3REL - chains C and D of the 10 polymer chains in the assembly; structure by X-ray diffraction, 2.70 A resolution.

Chain C:
Protein: Histone H2A
Organism: Xenopus laevis
UniProtKB: P06897 (H2A1_XENLA); residues 1-129 here correspond to UniProt positions 2-130 (UniProt number = residue number + 1)
Sequence (129 residues; row label = number of the first residue in the row):
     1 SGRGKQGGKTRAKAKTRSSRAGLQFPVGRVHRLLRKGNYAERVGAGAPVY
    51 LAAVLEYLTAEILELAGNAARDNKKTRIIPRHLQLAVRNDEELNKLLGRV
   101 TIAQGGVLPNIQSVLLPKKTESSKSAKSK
Disordered / not traced: 1-15, 119-129
Construct notes: variant R99 (Gly100 in P06897), S123 (Ala124 in P06897)

Chain D:
Protein: Histone H2B 1.1
Organism: Xenopus laevis
UniProtKB: P02281 (H2B11_XENLA); residues 1-122 here correspond to UniProt positions 5-126 (UniProt number = residue number + 4)
Sequence (122 residues; numbered 1 to 122; the number before each row is that of its first residue):
     1 AKSAPAPKKGSKKAVTKTQKKDGKKRRKTRKESYAIYVYKVLKQVHPDTG
    51 ISSKAMSIMNSFVNDVFERIAGEASRLAHYNKRSTITSREIQTAVRLLLP
   101 GELAKHAVSEGTKAVTKYTSAK
Disordered / not traced: 1-23
Construct notes: variant T29 (Ser33 in P02281)
Bound ions: Mn2+ near V45 (its only coordinating residue here)

Chain C / chain D interface:
Residue-residue contacts (116; chain C residue first):
  R17(C) with Y118(D)
  R20(C) with K117(D); Y118(D); A121(D); K122(D), hydrogen bond (side chain-backbone)
  A21(C) with A114(D); Y118(D), hydrophobic
  Q24(C) with Y37(D); K40(D); V41(D); Q44(D)
  F25(C) with Y34(D), hydrophobic; Y37(D), hydrophobic; V41(D), hydrophobic; V63(D), hydrophobic
  P26(C) with Y37(D)
  R29(C) with E32(D), salt bridge; S33(D), hydrogen bond (side chain-backbone); Y37(D)
  V30(C) with F67(D), hydrophobic
  R32(C) with E32(D), salt bridge
  L33(C) with Y34(D); F67(D), hydrophobic
  L34(C) with F67(D), hydrophobic; A71(D), hydrophobic
  Y39(C) with F67(D); E68(D); A71(D), hydrophobic; G72(D); S75(D), hydrogen bond (backbone-side chain); I86(D), hydrophobic
  A40(C) with S84(D); I86(D), hydrophobic
  E41(C) with S84(D)
  R42(C) with S84(D), hydrogen bond (backbone-backbone); T85(D); I86(D), hydrogen bond (backbone-backbone)
  V43(C) with I86(D)
  G44(C) with I86(D), hydrogen bond (backbone-backbone)
  G46(C) with S88(D); V115(D)
  A47(C) with I86(D); T87(D); S88(D); I91(D)
  V49(C) with A114(D); V115(D), hydrophobic; Y118(D), hydrophobic
  Y50(C) with S88(D); I91(D), hydrophobic; Q92(D), hydrogen bond; V108(D); G111(D); T112(D); V115(D)
  L51(C) with F67(D), hydrophobic; I70(D), hydrophobic
  A53(C) with E110(D); G111(D); A114(D), hydrophobic
  V54(C) with A107(D)
  L55(C) with V63(D); V66(D), hydrophobic; F67(D)
  E56(C) with V41(D)
  Y57(C) with L103(D); H106(D), hydrogen bond; A107(D), hydrophobic; E110(D)
  L58(C) with F62(D); V66(D), hydrophobic; L99(D), hydrophobic; L103(D), hydrophobic
  T59(C) with M59(D); V63(D)
  A60(C) with V41(D), hydrophobic
  I62(C) with F62(D), hydrophobic
  L63(C) with V38(D), hydrophobic; H46(D)
  E64(C) with V45(D); H46(D)
  G67(C) with H46(D)
  N68(C) with H46(D), hydrogen bond
  R71(C) with H46(D), hydrogen bond
  T76(C) with T49(D); G50(D), hydrogen bond (backbone-backbone)
  R77(C) with G50(D); I51(D)
  I78(C) with L42(D), hydrophobic; T49(D); G50(D), hydrogen bond (backbone-backbone); I51(D); S52(D), hydrogen bond (backbone-backbone); A55(D)
  I79(C) with S52(D); A55(D)
  P80(C) with S52(D); K54(D); A55(D); I58(D), hydrophobic
  L83(C) with A55(D); I58(D), hydrophobic; M59(D), hydrophobic
  E92(C) with P100(D); G101(D); E102(D), hydrogen bond (side chain-backbone); L103(D), hydrogen bond (side chain-backbone)
  L93(C) with L103(D), hydrophobic
  L96(C) with R69(D), hydrogen bond (backbone-side chain); L99(D), hydrophobic
  L97(C) with F62(D), hydrophobic; R69(D)
  V100(C) with D65(D); R69(D)
  I102(C) with I58(D), hydrophobic
  A103(C) with I58(D)
Interface residues without a listed pair, chain C (55 interface residues in all): G22, L23, A45, E61, K95, Q104
Interface residues without a listed pair, chain D (58 interface residues in all): D48, H79, V95, L98

Summary:
Chain C and chain D form an interface of 55 and 58 residues respectively; the contacts include 16 hydrogen
bonds and 2 salt bridges. Among the polar pairs are R29(C)-E32(D), R32(C)-E32(D) and R20(C)-K122(D).
Chain C is Histone H2A and chain D is Histone H2B 1.1, both from Xenopus laevis; the structure, 2.7 Angstrom
Crystal Structure of the Nucleosome Core Particle Assembled with a 146 bp Alpha-Satellite DNA ..., was
determined by X-ray diffraction, deposited together with 3REH, 3REI, 3REJ and 3REK.
